PDB entry 9LEW | X-ray diffraction, 2.30 A resolution | chains A and E of the 8 polymer chains in the assembly

[Chain A (and E)]
Name: DNA-damage-inducible protein J
Source organism: Vibrio cholerae serotype O1 (strain ATCC 39315 / El Tor Inaba N16961)
Notes: chain E of this document is another copy of the same molecule, construct and numbering; everything in this record applies to it too
UniProt: Q9KML3 (Q9KML3_VIBCH); residue numbers follow UniProt; this construct covers 1-92
Chain sequence (94 residues; each row starts with the number of its first residue; numbers below 1 keep their minus sign (Gly-1 is residue -1)):
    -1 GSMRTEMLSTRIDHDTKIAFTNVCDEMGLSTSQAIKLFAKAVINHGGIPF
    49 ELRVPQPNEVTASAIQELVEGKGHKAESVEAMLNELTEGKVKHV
Disordered / not traced: -1 to 2, 90-92 (chain E: -1 to 0, 52-53, 89-92)
Construct notes: expression tag (-1 to 0)

[How chain A and chain E interact]
Pairs across the interface - 15 pairs, chain A then chain E:
  His43(A) - Glu49(E)
  Gly45(A) - Glu49(E)
  Ile46(A) - Phe48(E)
  Ile46(A) - Glu49(E)  hydrogen bond (backbone-backbone)
  Pro47(A) - Pro47(E)
  Pro47(A) - Phe48(E)
  Pro47(A) - Glu49(E)
  Phe48(A) - Ile46(E)
  Phe48(A) - Pro47(E)
  Phe48(A) - Phe48(E)
  Glu49(A) - His43(E)
  Glu49(A) - Gly45(E)
  Glu49(A) - Ile46(E)  hydrogen bond (backbone-backbone)
  Glu49(A) - Pro47(E)
  Leu50(A) - Leu50(E)  hydrophobic
Other interface residues (no listed pair), chain E (8 interface residues in all): Gly44

[In short]
The interface between chain A and chain E involves 7 residues on one side and 8 on the other; the contacts
include 2 hydrogen bonds. Its one hydrogen bond, Ile46(A)-Glu49(E), is backbone to backbone.
Chain A and chain E are both DNA-damage-inducible protein J (Vibrio cholerae serotype O1 (strain ATCC 39315 /
El Tor Inaba N16961)); the structure, The crystal structure of DinJ-YafQ complex from Vibrio cholerae, was
determined by X-ray diffraction.
